PDB entry 3LON | X-ray diffraction, 2.20 A resolution | chains A and D of the 4 polymer chains in the assembly

Chain A:
Molecule: Genome polyprotein
From: Hepatitis C virus subtype 1a
Notes: fragment: to 1207
UniProt: Q9ELS8 (Q9ELS8_9HEPC); residues 1-181 here correspond to UniProt positions 1027-1207 (UniProt number = residue number + 1026)
Sequence (200 residues; each row starts with the number of its first residue; numbers below 1 keep their minus sign (Met-10 is residue -10)):
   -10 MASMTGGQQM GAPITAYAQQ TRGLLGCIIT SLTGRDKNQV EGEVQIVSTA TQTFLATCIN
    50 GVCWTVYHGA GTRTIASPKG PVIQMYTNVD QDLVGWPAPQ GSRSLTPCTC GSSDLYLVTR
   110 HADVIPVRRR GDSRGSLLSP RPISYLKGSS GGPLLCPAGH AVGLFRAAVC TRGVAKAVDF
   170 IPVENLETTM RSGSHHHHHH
Not modelled in the structure: -10 to 0, 182-189
Construct notes: expression tag (-10 to 0, 182-189); engineered mutation Arg119 (Gln1145 in Q9ELS8)
Covalently attached groups: beta-mercaptoethanol (BME) linked to Cys16; Narlaprevir, bound form (NNA) linked to Ser139
Metal / ion sites: Zn2+: Cys97, Cys99, Cys145
Ligand contacts: Narlaprevir, bound form (NNA; (1R,2S,5S)-3-[N-({1-[(tert-butylsulfonyl)methyl]cyclohexyl}carbamoyl)-3-methyl-L-valyl]-N-{(1S)-1-[(1R)-2-(cyclopropylamino)-1-hydroxy-2-oxoethyl]pentyl}-6,6-dimethyl-3-azabicyclo[3.1.0]hexane-2-carboxamide): Gln41, Thr42, Phe43, Val55, His57, Asp81, Arg123, Ile132, Leu135, Lys136, Gly137, Ser138, Phe154, Arg155, Ala156, Ala157, Val158, Cys159, Asp168

Chain D:
Molecule: KK-NS4a(21-39)-KK
Notes: engineered mutation(s): C32S
Sequence (23 residues; each row starts with the number of its first residue):
    19 KKGSVVIVGR IVLSGKPAII PKK
Not modelled in the structure: 19-20, 37-41

Chain A / chain D interface:
Pairs across the interface - 8 pairs, chain A then chain D:
  Thr4(A) - Leu31(D)
  Thr4(A) - Ser32(D)
  Ala5(A) - Ser32(D)
  Tyr6(A) - Ser32(D)
  Tyr6(A) - Lys34(D)
  Tyr6(A) - Pro35(D)
  Ala7(A) - Lys34(D)  hydrogen bond (backbone-side chain)
  Gln8(A) - Ala36(D)
Other interface residues (no listed pair), chain D (6 interface residues in all): Gly33

Summary:
Chain A and chain D form an interface of 5 and 6 residues respectively; the contacts include 1 hydrogen bond.
Its one hydrogen-bonded contact is Ala7(A)-Lys34(D). Narlaprevir, bound form is covalently linked to
Ser139(A). Cys97(A), Cys99(A) and Cys145(A) form the Zn2+ site.
Chain A is Genome polyprotein (Hepatitis C virus subtype 1a) and chain D is KK-NS4a(21-39)-KK; the structure,
HCV NS3-4a protease domain with ketoamide inhibitor narlaprevir, was determined by X-ray diffraction.
